8TQW - chains 4 and D of the 29 polymer chains in the assembly; structure by electron microscopy, 8.20 A resolution (very low resolution: no residue pairs are listed; an interface is given only as per-side residue counts).

== Chain 4 ==
Name: Mediator of RNA polymerase II transcription subunit 31
Source organism: Homo sapiens
UniProt: Q9Y3C7 (MED31_HUMAN); residue numbers follow UniProt; this construct covers 1-131
Amino-acid sequence (131 residues; row label = number of the first residue in the row):
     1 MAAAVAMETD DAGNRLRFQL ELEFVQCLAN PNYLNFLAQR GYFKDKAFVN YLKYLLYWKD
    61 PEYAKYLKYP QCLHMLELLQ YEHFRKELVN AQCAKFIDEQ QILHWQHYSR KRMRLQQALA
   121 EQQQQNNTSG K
Disordered / not traced: 1-9, 123-131
Swiss-Prot annotation at these positions:
  - modified residue: Ala2 (N-acetylalanine)

== Chain D ==
Name: Mediator of RNA polymerase II transcription subunit 4
Source organism: Homo sapiens
UniProt: Q9NPJ6 (MED4_HUMAN); numbering as in UniProt (aligned over 1-270)
Amino-acid sequence (270 residues; each row starts with the number of its first residue):
     1 MAASSSGEKE KERLGGGLGV AGGNSTRERL LSALEDLEVL SRELIEMLAI SRNQKLLQAG
    61 EENQVLELLI HRDGEFQELM KLALNQGKIH HEMQVLEKEV EKRDSDIQQL QKQLKEAEQI
   121 LATAVYQAKE KLKSIEKARK GAISSEEIIK YAHRISASNA VCAPLTWVPG DPRRPYPTDL
   181 EMRSGLLGQM NNPSTNGVNG HLPGDALAAG RLPDVLAPQY PWQSNDMSMN MLPPNHSSDF
   241 LLEPPGHNKE NEDDVEIMST DSSSSSSESD
Disordered / not traced: 1-25, 53-61, 193-270
Swiss-Prot annotation at these positions:
  - modified residue: Ala2 (N-acetylalanine), Ser32 (Phosphoserine)

== Chain 4 / chain D interface ==
At this resolution (8 A) residue pairs are not listed: 25 residues of chain 4 and 20 of chain D lie at the interface.

== Summary ==
The interface between chain 4 and chain D involves 25 residues on one side and 20 on the other.
Here chain 4 is Mediator of RNA polymerase II transcription subunit 31 and chain D is Mediator of RNA
polymerase II transcription subunit 4, both from Homo sapiens. Entry 8TQW (Structure of human transcriptional
Mediator complex) was determined by electron microscopy, deposited together with 8TQ2, 8TQC and 8TRH.
